PDB entry 6ASO | X-ray diffraction, 2.71 A resolution | chains E and F of the 9 polymer chains in the assembly

Chain E:
Protein: U6 snRNA-associated Sm-like protein LSm5
Organism: Saccharomyces cerevisiae
UniProtKB: P40089 (LSM5_YEAST); numbering as in UniProt (aligned over 1-93)
Amino-acid sequence (93 residues; each row starts with the number of its first residue):
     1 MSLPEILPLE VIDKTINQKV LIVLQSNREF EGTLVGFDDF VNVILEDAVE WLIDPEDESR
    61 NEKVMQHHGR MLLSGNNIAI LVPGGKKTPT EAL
Not modelled in the structure: 1-6, 86-93
UniProt features mapped onto this chain:
  - mutagenesis: Ser74 (S74A: Slightly increases affinity for poly-U RNA ends)

Chain F:
Protein: U6 snRNA-associated Sm-like protein LSm6
Organism: Saccharomyces cerevisiae
UniProtKB: A6ZYX7 (LSM6_YEAS7); residues 1-86 here = UniProt positions 1-86
Amino-acid sequence (88 residues; row label = number of the first residue in the row; numbers below 1 keep their minus sign (Gly-1 is residue -1)):
    -1 GSMSGKASTE GSVTTEFLSD IIGKTVNVKL ASGLLYSGRL ESIDGFMNVA LSSATEHYES
    59 NNNKLLNKFN SDVFLRGTQV MYISEQKI
Not modelled in the structure: -1 to 9, 85-86
Construct notes: expression tag (-1 to 0)

Chain E / chain F interface:
Contacting residue pairs - 35 pairs, chain E then chain F:
  Arg28(E) - Glu57(F)  salt bridge
  Arg28(E) - Met79(F)
  Phe30(E) - Met79(F)  hydrophobic
  Phe30(E) - Tyr80(F)  hydrophobic
  Phe37(E) - Val11(F)
  Asp38(E) - Thr12(F)  hydrogen bond
  Asn42(E) - Thr12(F)
  Ile44(E) - Thr12(F)
  Ile44(E) - Phe15(F)  hydrophobic
  Glu50(E) - Lys27(F)  salt bridge
  Glu50(E) - Met79(F)
  Glu50(E) - Tyr80(F)  hydrogen bond
  Val64(E) - Lys27(F)
  Val64(E) - Glu57(F)
  His67(E) - Tyr80(F)
  His67(E) - Ser82(F)  hydrogen bond
  His68(E) - Glu83(F)
  Arg70(E) - Phe15(F)
  Arg70(E) - Asp18(F)  salt bridge
  Arg70(E) - Ser82(F)
  Arg70(E) - Glu83(F)  salt bridge
  Met71(E) - Tyr80(F)  hydrophobic
  Met71(E) - Ile81(F)
  Met71(E) - Ser82(F)
  Leu72(E) - Thr12(F)
  Leu72(E) - Phe15(F)  hydrophobic
  Leu72(E) - Leu16(F)  hydrophobic
  Leu72(E) - Met45(F)  hydrophobic
  Leu72(E) - Met79(F)
  Leu72(E) - Tyr80(F)
  Leu72(E) - Ile81(F)  hydrogen bond (backbone-backbone)
  Leu73(E) - Met79(F)
  Leu73(E) - Tyr80(F)  hydrophobic
  Ser74(E) - Val78(F)
  Ser74(E) - Met79(F)  hydrogen bond (backbone-backbone)
Interface residues without a listed pair, chain E (20 interface residues in all): Leu24, Gly36, Met65, Gly69, Asn76
Interface residues without a listed pair, chain F (18 interface residues in all): Asn25, Gly31, Ser58, Thr76

Overview:
The interface between chain E and chain F involves 20 residues on one side and 18 on the other; the contacts
include 5 hydrogen bonds and 4 salt bridges. Polar contacts include Arg28(E)-Glu57(F), Glu50(E)-Lys27(F) and
Arg70(E)-Asp18(F).
Chain E is U6 snRNA-associated Sm-like protein LSm5 and chain F is U6 snRNA-associated Sm-like protein LSm6,
both from Saccharomyces cerevisiae; the structure, Structure of yeast U6 snRNP with 3'-phosphate terminated U6
RNA, was determined by X-ray diffraction (same publication as 5VSU).
